PDB entry 2Y2Y | X-ray diffraction, 2.00 A resolution | chain A

# Chain A
Protein: Curli production protein csgc
Organism: Escherichia coli O157\:H7 STR. EC4115
UniProt: B5YVR5 (B5YVR5_ECO5E); residues 3-102 here correspond to UniProt positions 11-110 (UniProt number = residue number + 8)
Chain sequence (110 residues; each row starts with the number of its first residue):
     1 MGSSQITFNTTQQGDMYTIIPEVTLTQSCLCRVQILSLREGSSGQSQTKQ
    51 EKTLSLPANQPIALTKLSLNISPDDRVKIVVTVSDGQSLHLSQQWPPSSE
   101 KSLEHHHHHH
Unresolved in the structure: 1-2, 98-110
Cystine bridges: Cys29-Cys31
Sequence notes: cloning artifact (1-2); expression tag (1-2, 103-110)

# Summary
Chain A is Curli production protein csgc (Escherichia coli O157\:H7 STR. EC4115); the structure, Oxidised form
of E. coli CsgC, was determined by X-ray diffraction (same publication as 2Y2T).
